Entry 9ERO (electron microscopy, 2.90 A resolution); this record covers chains A and F of the 10 polymer chains in the assembly.

[Chain A (and F)]
Molecule: Microtubule-associated protein tau
Source organism: Homo sapiens
Notes: chain F of this document is another copy of the same molecule, construct and numbering; everything in this record applies to it too
UniProt: P10636 (TAU_HUMAN), isoform P10636-8; residues 1-441 here = UniProt positions 1-441
Chain sequence (441 residues; row label = number of the first residue in the row):
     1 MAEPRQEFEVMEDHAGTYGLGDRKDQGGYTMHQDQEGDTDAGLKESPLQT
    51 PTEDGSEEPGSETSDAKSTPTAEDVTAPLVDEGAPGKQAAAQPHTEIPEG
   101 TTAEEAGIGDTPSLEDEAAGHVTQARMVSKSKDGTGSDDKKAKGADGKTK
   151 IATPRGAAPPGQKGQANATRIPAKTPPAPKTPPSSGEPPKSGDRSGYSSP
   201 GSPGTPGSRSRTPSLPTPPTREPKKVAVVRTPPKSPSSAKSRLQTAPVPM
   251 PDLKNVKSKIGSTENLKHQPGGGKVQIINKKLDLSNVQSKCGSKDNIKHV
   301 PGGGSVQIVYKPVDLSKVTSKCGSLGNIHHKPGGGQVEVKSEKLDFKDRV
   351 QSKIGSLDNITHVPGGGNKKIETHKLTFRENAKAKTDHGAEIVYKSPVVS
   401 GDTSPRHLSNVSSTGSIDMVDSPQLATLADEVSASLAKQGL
Unresolved in the structure: 1-304, 380-441
UniProt features mapped onto this chain:
  - site (Not glycated): K24, K44, K67
  - modified residue: A2 (N-acetylalanine), Y18 (Phosphotyrosine), Y29 (Phosphotyrosine), S46 (Phosphoserine), S61 (Phosphoserine), T69 (Phosphothreonine), T71 (Phosphothreonine), T111 (Phosphothreonine), S214 (Phosphoserine)
  - glycosylation (N-linked (Glc) (glycation) lysine): K87, K383
  - cross-link: K44 (Glycyl lysine isopeptide (Lys-Gly) (interchain with G-Cter in ubiquitin))
  - natural variant: R5 (R5H: In FTD1; R5L: In PSNP1)

[Chain A / chain F interface]
Residue-residue contacts - 4 pairs, chain A then chain F:
  S324(A) - N327(F)
  G326(A) - N327(F)
  N327(A) - N327(F)  hydrogen bond (side chain-backbone)
  N327(A) - H329(F)
Interface residues without a listed pair, chain A (5 interface residues in all): G323, L325
Interface residues without a listed pair, chain F (4 interface residues in all): S324, I328

[In short]
5 residues of chain A face 4 of chain F across their interface; the contacts include 1 hydrogen bond. Its one
hydrogen-bonded contact is N327(A)-N327(F).
Both chains are Microtubule-associated protein tau (Homo sapiens). Entry 9ERO (CTE type III tau filament from
vacuolar tauopathy) was determined by electron microscopy (same publication as 9ERM and 9ERN).
